PDB entry 7UPW | electron microscopy, 2.70 A resolution | chains A and B of the 9 polymer chains in the assembly

== Chain A (and B) ==
Protein: Spike glycoprotein
Source organism: Severe acute respiratory syndrome coronavirus
Notes: chain B of this document is another copy of the same molecule, construct and numbering; everything in this record applies to it too
UniProtKB: P0DTC2 (SPIKE_SARS2); numbering as in UniProt (aligned over 1-1273)
Sequence (1310 residues; numbered 1 to 1310; the number before each row is that of its first residue):
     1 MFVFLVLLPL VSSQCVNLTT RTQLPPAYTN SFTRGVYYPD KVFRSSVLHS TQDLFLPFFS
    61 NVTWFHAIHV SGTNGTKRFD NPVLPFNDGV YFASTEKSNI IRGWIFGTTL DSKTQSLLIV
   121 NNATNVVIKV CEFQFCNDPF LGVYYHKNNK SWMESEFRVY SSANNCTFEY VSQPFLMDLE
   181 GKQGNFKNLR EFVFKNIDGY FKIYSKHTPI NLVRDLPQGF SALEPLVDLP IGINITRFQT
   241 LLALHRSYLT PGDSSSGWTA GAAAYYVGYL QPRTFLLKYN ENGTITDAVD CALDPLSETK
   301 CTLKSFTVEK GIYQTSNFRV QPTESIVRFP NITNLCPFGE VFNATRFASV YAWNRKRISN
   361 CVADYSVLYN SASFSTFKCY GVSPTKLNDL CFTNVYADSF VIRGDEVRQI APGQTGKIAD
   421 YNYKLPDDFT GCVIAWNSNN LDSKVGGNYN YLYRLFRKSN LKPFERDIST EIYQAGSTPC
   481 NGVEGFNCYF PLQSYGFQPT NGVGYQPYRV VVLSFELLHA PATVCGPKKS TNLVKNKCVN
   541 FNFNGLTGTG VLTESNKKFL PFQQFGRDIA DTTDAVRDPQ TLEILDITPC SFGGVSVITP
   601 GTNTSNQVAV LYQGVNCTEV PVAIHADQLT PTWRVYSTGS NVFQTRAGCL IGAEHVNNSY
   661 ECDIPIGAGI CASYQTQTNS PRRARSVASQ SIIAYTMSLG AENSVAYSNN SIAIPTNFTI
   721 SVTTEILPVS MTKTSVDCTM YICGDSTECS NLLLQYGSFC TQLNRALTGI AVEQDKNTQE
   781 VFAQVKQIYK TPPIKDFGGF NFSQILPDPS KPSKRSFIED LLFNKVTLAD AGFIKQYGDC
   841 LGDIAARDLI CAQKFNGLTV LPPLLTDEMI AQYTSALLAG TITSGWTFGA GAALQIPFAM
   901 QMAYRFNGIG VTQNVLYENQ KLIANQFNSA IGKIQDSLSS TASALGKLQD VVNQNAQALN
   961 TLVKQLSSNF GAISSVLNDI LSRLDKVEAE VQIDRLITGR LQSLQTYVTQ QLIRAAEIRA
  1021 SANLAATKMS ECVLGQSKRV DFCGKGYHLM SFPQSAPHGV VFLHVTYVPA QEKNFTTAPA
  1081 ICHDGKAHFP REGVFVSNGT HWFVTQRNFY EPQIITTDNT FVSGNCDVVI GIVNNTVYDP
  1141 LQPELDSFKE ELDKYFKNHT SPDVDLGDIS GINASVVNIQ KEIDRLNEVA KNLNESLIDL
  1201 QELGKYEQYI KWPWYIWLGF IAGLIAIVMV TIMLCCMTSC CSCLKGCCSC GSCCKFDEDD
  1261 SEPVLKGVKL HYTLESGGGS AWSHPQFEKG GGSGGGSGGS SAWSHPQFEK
Not modelled in the structure: 1-13, 70-76, 245-253, 677-688, 1163-1310
Disulfides: Cys15-Cys136, Cys131-Cys166, Cys291-Cys301, Cys336-Cys361, Cys391-Cys525, Cys480-Cys488, Cys538-Cys590, Cys662-Cys671, Cys738-Cys760, Cys743-Cys749, Cys840-Cys851, Cys1032-Cys1043, Cys1082-Cys1126
Covalently attached groups: N-acetylglucosamine (NAG) linked to Asn17, Asn61, Asn122, Asn149, Asn165, Asn234, Asn282, Asn331, Asn603, Asn616, Asn657, Asn709, Asn717, Asn801, Asn1098, Asn1134, Asn1158; glycan linked to Asn343, Asn1074
Construct notes: engineered mutation Gly614 (Asp in P0DTC2); expression tag (1274-1310)
UniProt features mapped onto this chain:
  - region: Asn280 to Cys301 (Putative superantigen), Arg403 to Asp405 (Integrin-binding motif), Asn448 to Phe456 (Immunodominant HLA epitope recognized by the CD8+), Pro681 to Ala684 (Putative superantigen), Ser816 to Tyr837 (Fusion peptide 1), Lys835 to Phe855 (Fusion peptide 2), Asp1163 to Glu1202 (Heptad repeat 2)
  - motif: Met1237 to Cys1241 (Binding to host endocytosis trafficking protein SNX27), Asp1257 to Glu1262 (Diacidic ER export motif (host COPII)), Ser1261 to Gly1267 (Binding to host plasma membrane localising/FERM domain proteins), Lys1269 to Thr1273 (KxHxx, ER retrieval signal (COPI))
  - site (Cleavage): Arg685, Ser686, Arg815, Ser816
  - lipidation (S-palmitoyl cysteine): Cys1235, Cys1236, Cys1240, Cys1241, Cys1243, Cys1247, Cys1248, Cys1250, Cys1253, Cys1254
  - glycosylation: Asn17 (N-linked (GlcNAc...) (complex) asparagine), Asn61 (N-linked (GlcNAc...) (hybrid) asparagine), Asn74 (N-linked (GlcNAc...) (complex) asparagine), Asn122 (N-linked (GlcNAc...) (hybrid) asparagine), Asn149 (N-linked (GlcNAc...) (complex) asparagine), Asn165 (N-linked (GlcNAc...) (complex) asparagine), Asn234 (N-linked (GlcNAc...) (high mannose) asparagine), Asn282 (N-linked (GlcNAc...) (complex) asparagine), Thr323 (O-linked (GalNAc) threonine), Ser325 (O-linked (HexNAc...) serine), Asn331 (N-linked (GlcNAc...) (complex) asparagine), Asn343 (N-linked (GlcNAc...) (complex) asparagine), Asn603 (N-linked (GlcNAc...) (hybrid) asparagine), Asn616 (N-linked (GlcNAc...) (complex) asparagine), Asn657 (N-linked (GlcNAc...) (complex) asparagine), Thr676 (O-linked (GlcNAc...) threonine), Thr678 (O-linked (GlcNAc...) threonine), Asn709 (N-linked (GlcNAc...) (high mannose) asparagine), Asn717 (N-linked (GlcNAc...) (hybrid) asparagine), Asn801 (N-linked (GlcNAc...) (hybrid) asparagine) and 6 more in UniProt
  - natural variant: Leu5 (L5F: In strain: Iota/B.1.526), Ser13 (S13I: In strain: Epsilon/B.1.427/B.1.429), Leu18 (L18F: In strain: Beta/B.1.351, Gamma/P.1 and 1 more), Thr19 (T19I: In strain: Omicron/BQ.1.1, Omicron/XBB.1.5 and 1 more; T19R: In strain: Delta/B.1.617.2, Omicron/BA.2 and 4 more), Thr20 (T20N: In strain: Gamma/P.1), Leu24 to Ala27 (sequence variant, change not given here; In strain: Omicron/BA.2, Omicron/BA.2.12.1 and 6 more), Pro26 (P26S: In strain: Gamma/P.1), Gln52 (Q52H: In strain: Omicron/EG.5.1), Ala67 (A67V: In strain: Eta/B.1.525, Omicron/BA.1), His69 to Val70 (deletion: In strain: Alpha/B.1.1.7, Eta/B.1.525 and 5 more), Gly75 (G75V: In strain: Lambda/C.37), Thr76 (T76I: In strain: Lambda/C.37), 83 further natural variant entries in UniProt
  - mutagenesis: His69 to Val70 (Increased incorporation of cleaved spike into virions), Asn121 (N121Q: Partial loss of biliverdin affinity), Arg190 (R190K: Partial loss of biliverdin affinity), Asn234 (N234Q: Increased resistance to neutralizing antibodies), Asn331 (N331Q: Reduced viral infectivity), Asn343 (N343Q: Reduced viral infectivity), Leu452 (L452R: Increased resistance to neutralizing antibodies. Decreases HLA binding to NF9 epitope. Increased binding affinity to human ACE2), Tyr453 (Y453F: Decreased HLA binding to NF9 epitope. Increased binding affinity to human ACE2), Ala475 (A475V: Increased resistance to neutralizing antibodies), Val483 (V483A: Increased resistance to neutralizing antibodies), Glu484 (E484D: Increased replication in human TMEM106B overexpressing cells), Phe490 (F490L: Increased resistance to neutralizing antibodies and human covalescent sera neutralization), 16 further mutagenesis entries in UniProt
Reported in the primary citation:
  - post-translational modification sites: Asn122, Asn165

== Chain A / chain B interface ==
Residue-residue contacts (230; chain A residue first):
  Asn317(A) with Asp737(B)
  Arg319(A) with Asp737(B), salt bridge
  Arg355(A) with Tyr200(B); Pro230(B)
  Gly381(A) with Arg983(B), hydrogen bond (backbone-side chain)
  Val382(A) with Arg983(B); Leu984(B), hydrophobic
  Ser383(A) with Arg983(B), hydrogen bond (backbone-backbone); Leu984(B); Asp985(B), hydrogen bond (side chain-backbone); Glu988(B)
  Lys386(A) with Leu981(B), hydrogen bond (side chain-backbone); Ser982(B); Arg983(B); Leu984(B)
  Leu390(A) with Ser982(B)
  Tyr396(A) with Tyr200(B); Pro230(B)
  Pro463(A) with Asp198(B); Gly199(B), hydrogen bond (backbone-backbone)
  Phe464(A) with Asp198(B); Gly199(B); Gly232(B)
  Glu465(A) with Gly199(B); Gly232(B); Ile233(B); Asn234(B)
  Arg466(A) with Ile231(B); Gly232(B), hydrogen bond (backbone-backbone)
  Ile468(A) with Gln115(B); Glu132(B)
  Ser469(A) with Lys113(B)
  Glu471(A) with Lys113(B), salt bridge
  Leu517(A) with Arg983(B)
  His519(A) with Lys41(B)
  Ala520(A) with Lys41(B)
  Gly545(A) with Ser982(B), hydrogen bond (backbone-side chain)
  Thr547(A) with Asn978(B); Ser982(B), hydrogen bond
  Thr549(A) with Asp745(B)
  Asn556(A) with Asp843(B), hydrogen bond
  Lys557(A) with Phe43(B)
  Lys558(A) with Phe43(B)
  Phe559(A) with Phe43(B), hydrophobic
  Phe562(A) with Lys41(B); Glu224(B); Pro225(B), hydrophobic
  Gln563(A) with Lys41(B); Val42(B), hydrogen bond (side chain-backbone); Phe43(B)
  Phe565(A) with Val42(B); Phe43(B), hydrogen bond (backbone-backbone)
  Gly566(A) with Phe43(B)
  Arg567(A) with Val42(B); Phe43(B), hydrogen bond (backbone-backbone)
  Asp568(A) with Ala852(B); Asn856(B)
  Ile569(A) with Val47(B), hydrophobic; Ala852(B), hydrophobic; Val963(B), hydrophobic; Ser967(B), hydrogen bond (backbone-side chain)
  Ala570(A) with Asn856(B); Leu966(B); Ser967(B)
  Asp571(A) with Ser967(B); Val976(B)
  Asp574(A) with Ala845(B)
  Asp586(A) with Gly842(B)
  Thr588(A) with Leu841(B); Phe855(B)
  Pro589(A) with Tyr837(B), hydrogen bond (backbone-side chain); Phe855(B), hydrophobic
  Cys590(A) with Tyr837(B)
  Ser591(A) with Tyr837(B)
  Phe592(A) with Met740(B), hydrophobic; Lys854(B); Gly857(B)
  Gln613(A) with Leu861(B)
  Gly614(A) with Ile834(B); Lys835(B); Lys854(B)
  Val615(A) with Ile834(B)
  Asn616(A) with Ile834(B); Gln836(B), hydrogen bond
  Gln644(A) with Ile834(B)
  Thr645(A) with Ile834(B)
  Arg646(A) with Gly832(B); Phe833(B); Ile834(B); Thr866(B)
  Ala647(A) with Pro862(B), hydrophobic
  Gly648(A) with Ile834(B)
  Pro665(A) with Leu864(B), hydrophobic
  Gly667(A) with Pro863(B); Leu864(B)
  Ala668(A) with Pro863(B), hydrogen bond (backbone-backbone); Leu864(B); Thr866(B)
  Gly669(A) with Leu864(B), hydrogen bond (backbone-backbone); Thr866(B); Met869(B)
  Ile670(A) with Leu864(B)
  Thr696(A) with Met869(B)
  Met697(A) with Leu864(B), hydrophobic; Leu865(B), hydrophobic; Met869(B)
  Leu699(A) with Ile788(B), hydrophobic; Leu865(B), hydrophobic; Met869(B); Gln872(B); Tyr873(B), hydrogen bond (backbone-side chain)
  Gly700(A) with Lys786(B)
  Ala701(A) with Lys786(B); Gln787(B); Ile788(B), hydrogen bond (backbone-backbone)
  Glu702(A) with Ile788(B); Lys790(B), salt bridge
  Asn703(A) with Gln787(B), hydrogen bond; Ile788(B), hydrogen bond (backbone-backbone); Tyr789(B); Lys790(B), hydrogen bond (backbone-backbone)
  Ser704(A) with Lys790(B)
  Val705(A) with Tyr789(B), hydrophobic; Lys790(B); Thr883(B); Ser884(B); Gln895(B)
  Ala706(A) with Gln895(B)
  Tyr707(A) with Pro792(B), hydrophobic; Asp796(B), hydrogen bond (side chain-backbone); Phe797(B); Thr883(B); Ile896(B); Pro897(B), hydrophobic; Phe898(B), hydrogen bond (side chain-backbone)
  Ser708(A) with Pro897(B)
  Asn709(A) with Asp796(B), hydrogen bond; Pro897(B)
  Asn710(A) with Pro897(B)
  Ser711(A) with Gln895(B), hydrogen bond; Ile896(B); Pro897(B)
  Ile712(A) with Gln895(B); Ile896(B), hydrophobic; Tyr904(B)
  Ala713(A) with Leu894(B); Gln895(B), hydrogen bond (backbone-backbone)
  Pro715(A) with Leu894(B)
  Gln957(A) with Arg765(B)
  Thr961(A) with Ser758(B); Gln762(B); Arg765(B), hydrogen bond
  Gln965(A) with Tyr756(B), hydrogen bond (side chain-backbone); Ser758(B), hydrogen bond (side chain-backbone); Phe759(B), hydrogen bond (side chain-backbone); Gln762(B), hydrogen bond
  Ser968(A) with Gln755(B); Tyr756(B), hydrogen bond (side chain-backbone); Gly757(B)
  Asn969(A) with Gln755(B)
  Phe970(A) with Gln755(B), hydrogen bond (backbone-backbone); Tyr756(B); Phe759(B), hydrophobic
  Gly971(A) with Gln755(B)
  Lys986(A) with Asp427(B)
  Arg995(A) with Asp994(B), salt bridge
  Gly999(A) with Phe759(B)
  Gln1002(A) with Gln1002(B)
  Ser1003(A) with Phe759(B)
  Thr1006(A) with Gln762(B)
  Thr1009(A) with Thr1009(B)
  Gln1010(A) with Leu1012(B)
  Ile1013(A) with Leu1012(B), hydrophobic; Ile1013(B), hydrophobic
  Glu1017(A) with Arg1019(B)
  Arg1039(A) with Thr1027(B); Glu1031(B), salt bridge; Arg1039(B)
  Val1040(A) with Ser1030(B); Glu1031(B); Leu1034(B); Gly1035(B)
  Asp1041(A) with Gly889(B); Ser1030(B); Leu1034(B)
  Gly1046(A) with Ala890(B)
  Tyr1047(A) with Trp886(B); Ala890(B)
  Val1068(A) with Ala890(B)
  Pro1069(A) with Ala890(B)
  Glu1072(A) with Ala892(B); Leu894(B)
  Asn1074(A) with Gln895(B)
  Thr1077(A) with Pro897(B); Met900(B)
  Ala1078(A) with Met900(B)
  Pro1079(A) with Met900(B); Tyr917(B), hydrophobic
  Phe1089(A) with Asn914(B); Tyr917(B), hydrophobic
  Pro1090(A) with Gln913(B), hydrogen bond (backbone-side chain)
  Val1094(A) with Tyr904(B)
  Arg1107(A) with Tyr904(B); Asn907(B); Gln913(B)
  Phe1121(A) with Thr912(B); Asn914(B)
  Ser1123(A) with Asn914(B), hydrogen bond; Glu918(B), hydrogen bond
  Val1128(A) with Tyr917(B); Glu918(B)
  Val1129(A) with Tyr917(B), hydrophobic
  Ile1130(A) with Gln920(B)
  Leu1141(A) with Leu1141(B), hydrophobic; Glu1144(B)
  Leu1145(A) with Glu1144(B); Leu1145(B), hydrophobic; Phe1148(B)
  Phe1148(A) with Phe1148(B), hydrophobic
  Lys1149(A) with Phe1148(B); Glu1151(B); Tyr1155(B)
  Leu1152(A) with Phe1148(B), hydrophobic; Leu1152(B), hydrophobic
  Asp1153(A) with Tyr1155(B)
  Phe1156(A) with Leu1152(B); Tyr1155(B), hydrophobic; Phe1156(B), hydrophobic
  His1159(A) with His1159(B), hydrogen bond (backbone-side chain)
  Thr1160(A) with His1159(B)
Other interface residues (no listed pair), chain A (134 interface residues in all): Thr415, Ser514, Leu518, Leu546, Gly548, Thr553, Leu560, Gln564, Cys662, Ile666, Cys671, Gly1124, Gln1142
Other interface residues (no listed pair), chain B (130 interface residues in all): Tyr38, Asp40, Asn165, Thr167, Asp228, Asn282, Thr385, Ala766, Ala846, Ile882, Thr887, Gly891, Ala893, Lys921, Lys964, Ser975, Asp979, Gln1005

== Summary ==
134 residues of chain A face 130 of chain B across their interface, with 38 hydrogen bonds and 5 salt bridges.
Among the polar pairs are Arg319(A)-Asp737(B), Glu471(A)-Lys113(B) and Glu702(A)-Lys790(B). Covalently linked
N-acetylglucosamine: at Asn17(A), Asn61(A), Asn122(A), Asn149(A), Asn165(A) and Asn234(A) and 11 more. The
paper reports modification sites Asn122(A) and Asn165(A).
Both chains are Spike glycoprotein (Severe acute respiratory syndrome coronavirus). Entry 7UPW (Three RBD-down
state of SARS-CoV-2 D614G spike in complex with the SP1-77 neutralizing antibody Fab fragment) was determined
by electron microscopy together with 7UPX and 7UPY from the same study.
